4K9E - chains L and H of the 3 polymer chains in the assembly; structure by X-ray diffraction, 2.70 A resolution.

== Chain L ==
Molecule: light chain
Organism: Mus musculus
Chain sequence (228 residues; numbered 1 to 228; the number before each row is that of its first residue):
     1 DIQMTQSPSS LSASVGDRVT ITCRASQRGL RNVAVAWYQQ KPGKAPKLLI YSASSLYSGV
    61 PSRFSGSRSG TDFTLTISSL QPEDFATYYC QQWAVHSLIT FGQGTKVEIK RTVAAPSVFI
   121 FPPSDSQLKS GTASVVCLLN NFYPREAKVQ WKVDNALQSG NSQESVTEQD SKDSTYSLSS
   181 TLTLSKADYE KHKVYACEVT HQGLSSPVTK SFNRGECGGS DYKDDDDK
Not modelled in the structure: 1, 217-221, 228
Disulfides: Cys23-Cys90, Cys137-Cys197

== Chain H ==
Molecule: heavy chain
Organism: Mus musculus
Chain sequence (221 residues; numbered 0 to 220; the number before each row is that of its first residue; numbering starts at 0):
     0 SEVQLVESGG GLVQPGGSLR LSCAASGFNI SVYMMHWVRQ APGKGLEWVA SIYPYSGYTY
    60 YADSVKGRFT ISADTSKNTA YLQMNSLRAE DTAVYYCARY VYHALDYWGQ GTLVTVSSAS
   120 TKGPSVFPLA PSSKSTSGGT AALGCLVKDY FPEPVTVSWN SGALTSGVHT FPAVLQSSGL
   180 YSLSSVVTVP SSSLGTQTYI CNVNHKPSNT KVDKKVEPKS C
Not modelled in the structure: 220
Disulfides: Cys22-Cys96, Cys144-Cys200
Residues lining bound ligands: N-acetylglucosamine (NAG; 2-acetamido-2-deoxy-beta-D-glucopyranose): Asn28, Ser30, Tyr54, Thr74

== Interface between chain L and chain H ==
Pairs across the interface (68):
  Ala34(L) - His102(H)
  Ala36(L) - Ala103(H)  hydrophobic
  Tyr38(L) - Ala103(H)
  Tyr38(L) - Leu104(H)  hydrogen bond (side chain-backbone)
  Tyr38(L) - Trp107(H)
  Gln40(L) - Gln39(H)  hydrogen bond
  Lys44(L) - Tyr95(H)
  Ala45(L) - Tyr95(H)  hydrophobic
  Ala45(L) - Trp107(H)  hydrophobic
  Ala45(L) - Gly108(H)
  Pro46(L) - Leu45(H)  hydrophobic
  Pro46(L) - Trp107(H)
  Leu48(L) - Leu104(H)
  Leu48(L) - Asp105(H)
  Tyr51(L) - Tyr101(H)  hydrophobic
  Tyr51(L) - Ala103(H)  hydrophobic
  Ser52(L) - Tyr101(H)
  Tyr57(L) - Asp105(H)
  Tyr57(L) - Tyr106(H)  hydrogen bond
  Tyr89(L) - Gln39(H)  hydrogen bond
  Tyr89(L) - Gly44(H)
  Tyr89(L) - Leu45(H)
  Gln91(L) - His102(H)  hydrogen bond (side chain-backbone)
  Gln91(L) - Ala103(H)
  Trp93(L) - Tyr99(H)  hydrogen bond
  Trp93(L) - His102(H)
  Leu98(L) - Tyr59(H)  hydrophobic
  Ile99(L) - Trp47(H)  hydrophobic
  Phe101(L) - Leu45(H)
  Phe101(L) - Trp47(H)
  Phe119(L) - Lys133(H)
  Phe119(L) - Ser134(H)
  Phe119(L) - Ser136(H)
  Phe119(L) - Ala141(H)  hydrophobic
  Ile120(L) - Lys133(H)
  Phe121(L) - Leu128(H)
  Phe121(L) - Ala129(H)
  Phe121(L) - Ser134(H)
  Phe121(L) - Ala141(H)
  Ser124(L) - Phe126(H)
  Ser124(L) - Pro127(H)
  Asp125(L) - Lys218(H)  salt bridge
  Ser126(L) - Phe126(H)
  Gln127(L) - Phe126(H)
  Gln127(L) - Leu145(H)
  Gln127(L) - Lys147(H)
  Ser134(L) - Leu145(H)
  Ser134(L) - Lys147(H)
  Val136(L) - Leu128(H)  hydrophobic
  Leu138(L) - Phe170(H)  hydrophobic
  Leu138(L) - Val185(H)  hydrophobic
  Asn140(L) - His168(H)
  Asn140(L) - Thr187(H)
  Asn141(L) - His168(H)
  Gln163(L) - Val173(H)
  Gln163(L) - Leu174(H)
  Gln163(L) - Gln175(H)
  Glu164(L) - Val173(H)
  Ser165(L) - Phe170(H)
  Ser165(L) - Pro171(H)  hydrogen bond (side chain-backbone)
  Ser165(L) - Val173(H)
  Val166(L) - Pro171(H)
  Thr167(L) - Phe170(H)
  Ser177(L) - His168(H)  hydrogen bond
  Ser177(L) - Phe170(H)
  Leu178(L) - Phe170(H)
  Ser179(L) - Phe170(H)
  Ser211(L) - Lys133(H)
Interface residues without a listed pair, chain L (44 interface residues in all): Gln103, Val118, Ser130, Asp170, Thr183, Phe212
Interface residues without a listed pair, chain H (44 interface residues in all): His35, Val37, Lys43, Glu46, Gln109, Thr135, Thr139, Leu142, Ser176, Ser183

== Summary ==
The chain L/chain H interface involves 44 residues from each chain; the contacts include 8 hydrogen bonds and
1 salt bridge. Polar contacts include Asp125(L)-Lys218(H), Tyr38(L)-Leu104(H) and Gln40(L)-Gln39(H). Chain H
binds N-acetylglucosamine.
Here chain L is light chain and chain H is heavy chain, both from Mus musculus. Entry 4K9E (Crystal structure
of KIT D4D5 fragment in complex with anti-Kit antibodies Fab79D) was determined by X-ray diffraction,
deposited together with 4K94.
